Entry 9MN9 (electron microscopy, 2.74 A resolution); this record covers chains E and N of the 4 polymer chains in the assembly.

# Chain E
Protein: DNA-directed RNA polymerase, mitochondrial
Organism: Homo sapiens
Notes: EC 2.7.7.6
Reference sequence: O00411 (RPOM_HUMAN); residues 1-1230 here = UniProt positions 1-1230
Sequence (1230 residues; row label = number of the first residue in the row):
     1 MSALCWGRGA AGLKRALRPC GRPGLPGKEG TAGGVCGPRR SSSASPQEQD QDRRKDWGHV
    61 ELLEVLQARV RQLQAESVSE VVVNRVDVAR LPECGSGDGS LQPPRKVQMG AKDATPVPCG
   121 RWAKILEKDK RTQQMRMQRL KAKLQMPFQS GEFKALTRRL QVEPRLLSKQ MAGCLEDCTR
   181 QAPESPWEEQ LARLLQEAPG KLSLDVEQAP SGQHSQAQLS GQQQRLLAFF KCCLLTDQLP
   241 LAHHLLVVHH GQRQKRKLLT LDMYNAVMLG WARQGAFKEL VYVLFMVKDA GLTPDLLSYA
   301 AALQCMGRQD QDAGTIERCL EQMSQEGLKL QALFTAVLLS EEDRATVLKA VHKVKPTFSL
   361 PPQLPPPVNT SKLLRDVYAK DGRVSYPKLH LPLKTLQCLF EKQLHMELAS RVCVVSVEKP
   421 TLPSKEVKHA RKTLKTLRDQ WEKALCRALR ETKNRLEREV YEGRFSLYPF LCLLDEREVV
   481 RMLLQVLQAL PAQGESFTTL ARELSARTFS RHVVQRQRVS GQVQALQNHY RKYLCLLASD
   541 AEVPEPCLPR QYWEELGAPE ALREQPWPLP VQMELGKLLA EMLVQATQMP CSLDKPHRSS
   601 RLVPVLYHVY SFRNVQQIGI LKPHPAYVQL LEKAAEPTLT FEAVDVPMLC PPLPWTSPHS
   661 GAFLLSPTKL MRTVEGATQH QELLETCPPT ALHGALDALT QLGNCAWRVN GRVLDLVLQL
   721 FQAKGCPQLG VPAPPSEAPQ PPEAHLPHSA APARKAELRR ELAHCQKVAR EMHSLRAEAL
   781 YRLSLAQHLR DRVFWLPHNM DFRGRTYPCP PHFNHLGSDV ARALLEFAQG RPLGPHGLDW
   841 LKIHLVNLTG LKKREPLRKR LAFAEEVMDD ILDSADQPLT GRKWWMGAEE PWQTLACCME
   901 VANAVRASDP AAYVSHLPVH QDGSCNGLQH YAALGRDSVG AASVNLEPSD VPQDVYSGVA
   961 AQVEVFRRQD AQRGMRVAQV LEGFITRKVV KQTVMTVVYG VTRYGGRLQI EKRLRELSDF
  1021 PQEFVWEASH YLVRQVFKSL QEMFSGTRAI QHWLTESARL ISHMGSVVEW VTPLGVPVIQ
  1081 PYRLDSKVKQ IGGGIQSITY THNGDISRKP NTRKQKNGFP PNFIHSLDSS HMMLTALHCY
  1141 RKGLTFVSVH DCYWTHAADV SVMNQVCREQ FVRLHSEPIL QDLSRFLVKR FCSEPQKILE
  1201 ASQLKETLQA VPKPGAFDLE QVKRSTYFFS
Unresolved in the structure: 1-217, 741-756, 1087-1106
Small-molecule neighbours:
  - 3'-deoxy-cytidine-5'-triphosphate (CH1): Asp922, Gly923, Ser924, Cys925, Asn926, Gly927, Tyr956, Arg987, Lys991, Gln992, Met995, Tyr999, His1125, Asp1151
  - Mg2+ (MG): Asp922, Gly923, Ser924, Asp1151
Swiss-Prot annotation at these positions:
  - active site: Asp922, Lys991, Asp1151
  - natural variant: Gln149 to Ser1230 (deletion: In COXPD55), His250 (H250D: In COXPD55), Pro566 (P566S: In COXPD55), Ser611 (S611F: In COXPD55), Phe641 (F641L: In COXPD55), Pro742 to Pro747 (deletion: In COXPD55), Pro810 (P810S: In COXPD55; uncertain significance), Asp870 (D870N: In COXPD55; uncertain significance), Cys925 to Ser1230 (deletion: In COXPD55), Arg1013 (R1013C: In COXPD55), Ser1193 (S1193F: In COXPD55)

# Chain N
Molecule: Non-Template Strand DNA
Sequence (66 nucleotides; numbered -12 to 56; 3 numbers in that range are skipped by the numbering (no residue carries them; nothing is unmodelled there); the number before each row is that of its first residue; numbers below 1 keep their minus sign (DG-12 is residue -12)):
   -12 GTGTTAGTTA GGGAGTGACT GTTAAAAGTG CATACCGCCA AGAGAAGA
    39 GAAAACCCAA TTGTGGCC
Unresolved in the structure: -12 to 33, 53-56

# How chain E and chain N interact
Residue-residue contacts (11):
  Arg760(E) with DA41(N), hydrogen bond to the base
  Tyr1004(E) with DC45(N), hydrogen bond to the base
  Arg1007(E) with DC45(N), hydrogen bond to the base
  Trp1026(E) with DC44(N), stacking on the base
  His1030(E) with DC45(N), hydrogen bond to the base
  Asn1111(E) with DT50(N), phosphate contact
  Thr1112(E) with DT50(N), phosphate contact
  Arg1113(E) with DA48(N), base contact; DT49(N), base contact; DT50(N), phosphate contact
  Lys1116(E) with DT49(N), salt bridge to the phosphate

# Summary
Chain E and chain N form an interface of 9 and 6 residues respectively, with 4 hydrogen bonds, 1 salt bridge
and 1 aromatic stacking contact. Among the polar pairs are Arg760(E)-DA41(N), Tyr1004(E)-DC45(N) and
Arg1007(E)-DC45(N). Ligands of chain E: 3'-deoxy-cytidine-5'-triphosphate and Mg2+.
Here chain E is DNA-directed RNA polymerase, mitochondrial (Homo sapiens) and chain N is Non-Template Strand
DNA. Entry 9MN9 (Structure of the human mitochondrial promoter-initiated transcription elongation complex,
P-EC13) was determined by electron microscopy together with 9MN4, 9MN5, 9MN6, 9MN7, 9MN8 and 9MNA from the
same study.
